PDB entry 4QWR | X-ray diffraction, 2.90 A resolution | chains Q and R of the 28 polymer chains in the assembly

[Chain Q]
Protein: Proteasome subunit alpha type-4
From: Saccharomyces cerevisiae
Notes: EC 3.4.25.1
UniProtKB: P40303 (PSA4_YEAST); residues -1 to 252 here correspond to UniProt positions 1-254 (UniProt number = residue number + 2)
Chain sequence (254 residues; each row starts with the number of its first residue; numbers below 1 keep their minus sign (Met-1 is residue -1)):
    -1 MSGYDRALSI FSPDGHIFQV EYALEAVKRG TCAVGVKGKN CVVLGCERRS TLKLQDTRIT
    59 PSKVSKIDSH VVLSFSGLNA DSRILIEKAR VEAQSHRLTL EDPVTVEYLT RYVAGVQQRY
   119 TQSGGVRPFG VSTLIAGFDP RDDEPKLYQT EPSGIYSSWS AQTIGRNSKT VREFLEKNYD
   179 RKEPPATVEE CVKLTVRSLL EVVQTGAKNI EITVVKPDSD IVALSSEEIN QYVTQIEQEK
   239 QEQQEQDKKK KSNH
Unresolved in the structure: -1 to 0, 241-252

[Chain R]
Protein: Proteasome subunit alpha type-5
From: Saccharomyces cerevisiae
Notes: EC 3.4.25.1
UniProtKB: P32379 (PSA5_YEAST); residues -7 to 252 here correspond to UniProt positions 1-260 (UniProt number = residue number + 8)
Chain sequence (260 residues; each row starts with the number of its first residue; numbers below 1 keep their minus sign (Met-7 is residue -7)):
    -7 MFLTRSEYDR GVSTFSPEGR LFQVEYSLEA IKLGSTAIGI ATKEGVVLGV EKRATSPLLE
    53 SDSIEKIVEI DRHIGCAMSG LTADARSMIE HARTAAVTHN LYYDEDINVE SLTQSVCDLA
   113 LRFGEGASGE ERLMSRPFGV ALLIAGHDAD DGYQLFHAEP SGTFYRYNAK AIGSGSEGAQ
   173 AELLNEWHSS LTLKEAELLV LKILKQVMEE KLDENNAQLS CITKQDGFKI YDNEKTAELI
   233 KELKEKEAAE SPEEADVEMS
Unresolved in the structure: -7 to 0, 118-124, 243-252

[Interface between chain Q and chain R]
Residue-residue contacts (64; chain Q residue first):
  Asp3(Q) - Glu117(R)
  Arg4(Q) - Asp1(R)  salt bridge
  Arg4(Q) - Glu117(R)
  Ala5(Q) - Val4(R)  hydrophobic
  Ala5(Q) - Glu117(R)  hydrogen bond (backbone-side chain)
  Ala5(Q) - Ser127(R)
  Ser7(Q) - Ser127(R)
  Ser7(Q) - Arg128(R)
  Ile8(Q) - Gln15(R)
  Phe9(Q) - Gln15(R)
  Phe9(Q) - Tyr18(R)  hydrophobic
  Phe9(Q) - Ser19(R)
  Phe9(Q) - Ala22(R)  hydrophobic
  Phe9(Q) - Leu73(R)  hydrophobic
  Phe9(Q) - Arg128(R)
  Phe9(Q) - Pro129(R)
  Phe9(Q) - Gly131(R)
  Ser10(Q) - Tyr18(R)
  Pro11(Q) - Tyr18(R)  hydrophobic
  Pro11(Q) - Glu21(R)
  Asp12(Q) - Glu21(R)
  Gly13(Q) - Tyr18(R)
  Gly13(Q) - Glu21(R)
  Gly13(Q) - Ala22(R)
  His14(Q) - Leu25(R)
  Ile15(Q) - Leu73(R)  hydrophobic
  Ile15(Q) - Arg128(R)
  Lys35(Q) - Glu52(R)  salt bridge
  Gln116(Q) - Ala75(R)
  Gln116(Q) - Asp76(R)
  Gln116(Q) - Arg128(R)
  Thr119(Q) - Arg128(R)  hydrogen bond (backbone-side chain)
  Gln120(Q) - Met126(R)
  Gln120(Q) - Ser127(R)  hydrogen bond (backbone-backbone)
  Gln120(Q) - Arg128(R)
  Gln120(Q) - Phe130(R)
  Ser121(Q) - Ser127(R)
  Gly122(Q) - Ser127(R)
  Ser151(Q) - Ala75(R)
  Gly152(Q) - Ala75(R)
  Ile153(Q) - Thr74(R)
  Ile153(Q) - Ala75(R)
  Ser155(Q) - Leu51(R)
  Ser155(Q) - Ser55(R)
  Ser156(Q) - Leu51(R)
  Ser156(Q) - Glu52(R)  hydrogen bond
  Ser156(Q) - Ser55(R)  hydrogen bond (backbone-side chain)
  Trp157(Q) - Thr47(R)
  Trp157(Q) - Ser48(R)
  Trp157(Q) - Leu50(R)
  Trp157(Q) - Leu51(R)
  Trp157(Q) - Glu52(R)
  Ser158(Q) - Leu50(R)  hydrogen bond (backbone-backbone)
  Ser158(Q) - Glu52(R)  hydrogen bond
  Ala159(Q) - Leu50(R)
  Leu173(Q) - Leu50(R)  hydrophobic
  Glu174(Q) - Ser48(R)  hydrogen bond
  Glu174(Q) - Pro49(R)
  Glu174(Q) - Leu50(R)
  Tyr177(Q) - Leu50(R)  hydrophobic
  Arg179(Q) - Pro49(R)  hydrogen bond (side chain-backbone)
  Arg179(Q) - Leu50(R)
  Arg179(Q) - Leu51(R)  hydrogen bond (side chain-backbone)
  Arg179(Q) - Glu52(R)
Other interface residues (no listed pair), chain Q (32 interface residues in all): Tyr154, Arg170
Other interface residues (no listed pair), chain R (29 interface residues in all): Ser53, Glu57, Ser79

[Overview]
Chain Q and chain R form an interface of 32 and 29 residues respectively, with 10 hydrogen bonds and 2 salt
bridges. Polar contacts include Arg4(Q)-Asp1(R), Lys35(Q)-Glu52(R) and Ala5(Q)-Glu117(R).
Here chain Q is Proteasome subunit alpha type-4 and chain R is Proteasome subunit alpha type-5, both from
Saccharomyces cerevisiae. Entry 4QWR (yCP beta5-C52F mutant in complex with carfilzomib) was determined by
X-ray diffraction, deposited together with 4QUX, 4QUY, 4QV0, 4QV1, 4QV3, 4QV4 and 42 further entries.
